Entry 3EXE (X-ray diffraction, 1.98 A resolution); this record covers chains B and D of the 4 polymer chains in the assembly.

[Chain B (and D)]
Molecule: Pyruvate dehydrogenase E1 component subunit beta, mitochondrial
Source organism: Homo sapiens
Notes: EC 1.2.4.1; fragment: E1p-beta; chain D of this document is another copy of the same molecule, construct and numbering; everything in this record applies to it too
UniProtKB: P11177 (ODPB_HUMAN); residues 1-329 here correspond to UniProt positions 31-359 (UniProt number = residue number + 30)
Amino-acid sequence (329 residues; each row starts with the number of its first residue):
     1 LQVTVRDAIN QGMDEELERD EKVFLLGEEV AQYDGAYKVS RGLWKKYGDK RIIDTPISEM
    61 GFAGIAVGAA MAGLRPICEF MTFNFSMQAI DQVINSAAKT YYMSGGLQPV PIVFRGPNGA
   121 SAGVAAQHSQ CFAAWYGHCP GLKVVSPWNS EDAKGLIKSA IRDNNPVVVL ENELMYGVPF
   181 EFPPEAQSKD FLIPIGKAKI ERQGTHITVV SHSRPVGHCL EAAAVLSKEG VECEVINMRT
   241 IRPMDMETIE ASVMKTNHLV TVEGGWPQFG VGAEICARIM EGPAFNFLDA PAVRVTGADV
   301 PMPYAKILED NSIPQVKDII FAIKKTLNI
Metal / ion sites: K+: Ala-160, Ile-161, Asp-163
Ligand contacts: thiamine diphosphate (TPP): Glu-28, Ile-57, Glu-59, Met-81, Phe-85, Gln-88, His-128
UniProt features mapped onto this chain:
  - binding site (thiamine diphosphate): Glu-59
  - binding site (K(+)): Ile-112, Ala-160, Ile-161, Asp-163, Asn-165
  - site: Asp-289 (Important for interaction with DLAT)
  - modified residue: Tyr-37 (Phosphotyrosine), Lys-324 (N6-acetyllysine)

[Chain B / chain D interface]
Contacting residue pairs (105; chain B residue first):
  Met-60(B) / Gln-88(D)
  Met-87(B) / Met-87(D)
  Met-87(B) / Ile-90(D)
  Met-87(B) / Asp-91(D)
  Met-87(B) / Asn-95(D)
  Gln-88(B) / Met-60(D)
  Ile-90(B) / Met-87(D)
  Ile-90(B) / Ile-90(D)  hydrophobic
  Ile-90(B) / Trp-135(D)  hydrophobic
  Asp-91(B) / Met-87(D)
  Ile-94(B) / Met-87(D)  hydrophobic
  Ile-94(B) / Gln-130(D)
  Asn-95(B) / Met-87(D)
  Asn-95(B) / Gln-127(D)  hydrogen bond (backbone-side chain)
  Lys-99(B) / Ala-126(D)  hydrogen bond (side chain-backbone)
  Lys-99(B) / Gln-130(D)  hydrogen bond
  Lys-99(B) / Trp-266(D)
  Tyr-102(B) / Pro-301(D)
  Tyr-102(B) / Pro-303(D)
  Met-103(B) / Ala-126(D)  hydrophobic
  Met-103(B) / Gln-127(D)
  Ala-126(B) / Lys-99(D)  hydrogen bond (backbone-side chain)
  Ala-126(B) / Met-103(D)  hydrophobic
  Gln-127(B) / Asn-95(D)  hydrogen bond (side chain-backbone)
  Gln-127(B) / Lys-99(D)
  Gln-127(B) / Met-103(D)
  Gln-130(B) / Ile-94(D)
  Gln-130(B) / Lys-99(D)  hydrogen bond
  Ala-134(B) / Phe-269(D)
  Trp-135(B) / Ile-90(D)  hydrophobic
  Trp-135(B) / Trp-135(D)  hydrogen bond (side chain-backbone)
  Trp-135(B) / His-138(D)
  Trp-135(B) / Cys-139(D)  hydrophobic
  Gly-137(B) / Phe-269(D)
  His-138(B) / Trp-135(D)
  His-138(B) / Trp-266(D)
  His-138(B) / Gln-268(D)  hydrogen bond (side chain-backbone)
  His-138(B) / Phe-269(D)
  Cys-139(B) / Trp-135(D)  hydrophobic
  Cys-139(B) / Trp-266(D)  hydrophobic
  Pro-140(B) / Trp-266(D)
  Pro-140(B) / Asp-299(D)
  Pro-140(B) / Val-300(D)
  Pro-140(B) / Pro-301(D)
  Ile-241(B) / Phe-269(D)  hydrophobic
  Arg-242(B) / Gln-268(D)
  Arg-242(B) / Asp-299(D)  salt bridge
  Met-244(B) / Phe-269(D)  hydrophobic
  Trp-266(B) / Lys-99(D)
  Trp-266(B) / His-138(D)
  Trp-266(B) / Pro-140(D)
  Pro-267(B) / Glu-274(D)
  Gln-268(B) / His-138(D)  hydrogen bond (backbone-side chain)
  Gln-268(B) / Arg-242(D)
  Gln-268(B) / Glu-274(D)
  Gln-268(B) / Arg-278(D)  hydrogen bond
  Phe-269(B) / Ala-134(D)
  Phe-269(B) / Gly-137(D)
  Phe-269(B) / His-138(D)
  Phe-269(B) / Ile-241(D)
  Phe-269(B) / Met-244(D)  hydrophobic
  Phe-269(B) / Phe-269(D)
  Phe-269(B) / Gly-270(D)
  Phe-269(B) / Val-271(D)  hydrophobic
  Phe-269(B) / Glu-274(D)  hydrogen bond (backbone-side chain)
  Gly-270(B) / Phe-269(D)
  Val-271(B) / Phe-269(D)  hydrophobic
  Ala-273(B) / Ala-273(D)
  Ala-273(B) / Glu-274(D)
  Ala-273(B) / Ala-277(D)  hydrophobic
  Glu-274(B) / Pro-267(D)
  Glu-274(B) / Gln-268(D)
  Glu-274(B) / Phe-269(D)  hydrogen bond (side chain-backbone)
  Glu-274(B) / Ala-273(D)
  Glu-274(B) / Arg-294(D)  salt bridge
  Cys-276(B) / Ala-277(D)  hydrophobic
  Cys-276(B) / Met-280(D)
  Ala-277(B) / Ala-273(D)  hydrophobic
  Ala-277(B) / Cys-276(D)  hydrophobic
  Ala-277(B) / Arg-294(D)
  Arg-278(B) / Gln-268(D)
  Arg-278(B) / Arg-294(D)
  Met-280(B) / Cys-276(D)
  Met-280(B) / Pro-291(D)
  Met-280(B) / Ala-292(D)  hydrogen bond (side chain-backbone)
  Glu-281(B) / Ala-292(D)
  Glu-281(B) / Arg-294(D)  salt bridge
  Phe-285(B) / Phe-285(D)  hydrophobic
  Phe-285(B) / Pro-291(D)  hydrophobic
  Pro-291(B) / Met-280(D)
  Pro-291(B) / Phe-285(D)  hydrophobic
  Ala-292(B) / Met-280(D)
  Ala-292(B) / Glu-281(D)
  Val-293(B) / Glu-281(D)
  Arg-294(B) / Glu-274(D)  salt bridge
  Arg-294(B) / Ala-277(D)
  Arg-294(B) / Arg-278(D)
  Arg-294(B) / Glu-281(D)  salt bridge
  Asp-299(B) / Pro-140(D)
  Asp-299(B) / Arg-242(D)  salt bridge
  Val-300(B) / Pro-140(D)
  Pro-301(B) / Lys-99(D)
  Pro-301(B) / Tyr-102(D)
  Pro-301(B) / Pro-140(D)
  Pro-303(B) / Tyr-102(D)
Interface residues without a listed pair, chain B (49 interface residues in all): Asn-84, Ser-96, Cys-131, Leu-288, Met-302
Interface residues without a listed pair, chain D (49 interface residues in all): Asn-84, Ser-96, Cys-131, Leu-288, Val-293, Met-302

[In short]
Chain B and chain D each contribute 49 residues to their interface, with 13 hydrogen bonds and 6 salt bridges.
Polar contacts include Arg-242(B)/Asp-299(D), Glu-274(B)/Arg-294(D) and Glu-281(B)/Arg-294(D). Ligands of
chain B: thiamine diphosphate.
Both chains are Pyruvate dehydrogenase E1 component subunit beta, mitochondrial (Homo sapiens). Entry 3EXE
(Crystal structure of the pyruvate dehydrogenase (E1p) component of human pyruvate dehydrogenase complex) was
determined by X-ray diffraction (same publication as 3EXF, 3EXG, 3EXH and 3EXI).
